PDB entry 4YNH | X-ray diffraction, 1.00 A resolution | chains A and B

# Chain A (and B)
Molecule: Spindle assembly abnormal protein 5
From: Caenorhabditis elegans
Notes: fragment: dimerization domain; chain B of this document is another copy of the same molecule, construct and numbering; everything in this record applies to it too
Reference sequence: Q20010 (SAS5_CAEEL); numbering as in UniProt (aligned over 210-265)
Chain sequence (60 residues; row label = number of the first residue in the row; note: 209 numbers in that range are skipped by the numbering (no residue carries them; nothing is unmodelled there); numbers below 1 keep their minus sign (Gly-3 is residue -3)):
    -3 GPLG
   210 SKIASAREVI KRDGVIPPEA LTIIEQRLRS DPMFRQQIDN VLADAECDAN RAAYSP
Not modelled in the structure: -3, 265 (chain B: 264-265)
Differences from the reference sequence: expression tag (-3 to 0)
Reported in the primary citation:
  - self-association interface (contacts with another copy of this molecule): Ile219, Ile225, Ala229, Leu230, Ile232, Ile233, Leu237, Phe243, Ile247, Val250, Leu251
  - mutagenesis - I247E: abolished stability
  - mutagenesis - I247E: abolished localization

# Chain A / chain B interface
Contacting residue pairs (61):
  Gly0(A) - Glu255(B)
  Gly0(A) - Ala258(B)
  Gly0(A) - Asn259(B)
  Ile212(A) - Leu251(B)
  Ile212(A) - Ala254(B)  hydrophobic
  Ile212(A) - Glu255(B)
  Ala213(A) - Glu255(B)
  Arg216(A) - Asp248(B)  salt bridge
  Arg216(A) - Leu251(B)
  Arg216(A) - Ala252(B)
  Arg216(A) - Glu255(B)  salt bridge
  Ile219(A) - Leu237(B)  hydrophobic
  Ile219(A) - Leu251(B)  hydrophobic
  Lys220(A) - Arg244(B)  hydrogen bond (backbone-side chain)
  Lys220(A) - Asp248(B)  salt bridge
  Asp222(A) - Arg238(B)
  Gly223(A) - Glu234(B)
  Gly223(A) - Leu237(B)
  Gly223(A) - Arg238(B)  hydrogen bond (backbone-side chain)
  Val224(A) - Glu234(B)
  Ile225(A) - Leu230(B)  hydrophobic
  Ile225(A) - Ile233(B)  hydrophobic
  Ile225(A) - Glu234(B)  hydrogen bond (backbone-side chain)
  Ile225(A) - Leu237(B)  hydrophobic
  Leu230(A) - Ile225(B)  hydrophobic
  Ile232(A) - Leu251(B)  hydrophobic
  Ile232(A) - Ala254(B)  hydrophobic
  Ile233(A) - Ile225(B)  hydrophobic
  Glu234(A) - Val224(B)
  Glu234(A) - Ile225(B)  hydrogen bond (side chain-backbone)
  Arg236(A) - Val250(B)
  Arg236(A) - Asp253(B)  salt bridge
  Leu237(A) - Ile219(B)  hydrophobic
  Leu237(A) - Gly223(B)
  Leu237(A) - Ile225(B)  hydrophobic
  Arg238(A) - Gly223(B)  hydrogen bond (side chain-backbone)
  Arg238(A) - Val224(B)
  Phe243(A) - Ile247(B)  hydrophobic
  Phe243(A) - Val250(B)  hydrophobic
  Arg244(A) - Lys220(B)  hydrogen bond (side chain-backbone)
  Gln246(A) - Gln246(B)  hydrogen bond
  Ile247(A) - Phe243(B)  hydrophobic
  Asp248(A) - Arg216(B)  salt bridge
  Asp248(A) - Lys220(B)  salt bridge
  Val250(A) - Arg236(B)
  Val250(A) - Phe243(B)  hydrophobic
  Leu251(A) - Ile212(B)
  Leu251(A) - Arg216(B)
  Leu251(A) - Ile219(B)  hydrophobic
  Leu251(A) - Ile232(B)  hydrophobic
  Ala252(A) - Arg216(B)
  Asp253(A) - Arg236(B)  salt bridge
  Ala254(A) - Ile212(B)
  Ala254(A) - Ile232(B)  hydrophobic
  Glu255(A) - Gly0(B)
  Glu255(A) - Ile212(B)
  Glu255(A) - Ala213(B)
  Glu255(A) - Arg216(B)  salt bridge
  Ala258(A) - Gly0(B)
  Asn259(A) - Gly-3(B)  hydrogen bond (side chain-backbone)
  Asn259(A) - Gly0(B)
Interface residues without a listed pair, chain A (34 interface residues in all): Leu-1, Ser210, Ala229, Gln245
Interface residues without a listed pair, chain B (32 interface residues in all): Asp222, Ala229

# Overview
The interface between chain A and chain B involves 34 residues on one side and 32 on the other, with 8
hydrogen bonds and 8 salt bridges. Polar pairs include Arg216(A)-Asp248(B), Arg216(A)-Glu255(B) and
Lys220(A)-Asp248(B). From the paper: I247E of chain A abolishes stability; a self-association interface
involving Ile219(A), Ile225(A) and Ala229(A) among others.
Both chains are Spindle assembly abnormal protein 5 (Caenorhabditis elegans). Entry 4YNH (Structure of the C.
elegans SAS-5 Implico dimerization domain) was determined by X-ray diffraction together with 4YV4 from the
same study.
